1YAU - chains C and T of the 21 polymer chains in the assembly; structure by X-ray diffraction, 2.40 A resolution.

== Chain C ==
Molecule: Proteasome alpha subunit
Organism: Thermoplasma acidophilum
Notes: EC 3.4.25.1
Reference sequence: P25156 (PSMA_THEAC); numbering as in UniProt (aligned over 1-233)
Chain sequence (233 residues; numbered 1 to 233; the number before each row is that of its first residue):
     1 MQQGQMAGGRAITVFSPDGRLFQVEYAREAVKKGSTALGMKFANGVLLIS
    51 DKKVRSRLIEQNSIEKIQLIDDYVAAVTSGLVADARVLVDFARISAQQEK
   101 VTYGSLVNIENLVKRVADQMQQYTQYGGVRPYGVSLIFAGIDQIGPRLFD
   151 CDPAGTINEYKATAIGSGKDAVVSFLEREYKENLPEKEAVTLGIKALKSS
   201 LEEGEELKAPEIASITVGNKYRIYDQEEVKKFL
Not modelled in the structure: 1-11
Differences from the reference sequence: engineered mutation Gly8 (Tyr in P25156), Gly9 (Asp in P25156)
Curated features (UniProtKB/Swiss-Prot):
  - mutagenesis: Met1 to Ile12 (Markedly increases peptidolytic activity. Designated open-gate mutant), Lys66 (K66A: Prevents PAN to associate with the proteasome and stimulate gate opening), Leu81 (L81A/E/G: Prevents PAN to stimulate gate opening), Val82 (V82A: No effect on PAN's ability to stimulate gate opening; V82D/G: Prevents PAN to stimulate gate opening)

== Chain T ==
Molecule: proteasome activator protein PA26
Organism: Trypanosoma brucei
Chain sequence (237 residues; each row starts with the number of its first residue; numbers below 1 keep their minus sign (Met-5 is residue -5)):
    -5 MHHHHHHPPKRAALIQNLRDSYTETSSFAVIEEWAAGTLQEIEGIAKAAA
    45 EAHGVIRNSTYGRAQAEKSPEQLLGVLQRYQDLCHNVYCQAETIRTVIAI
    95 RIPEHKEEDNLGVAVQHAVLKIIDELEIKTLGSGEKSGSGGAPTPIGMYA
   145 LREYLSARSTVEDKLLGSVDAESGKTKGGSQSPSLLLELRQIDADFMLKV
   195 ELATTHLSTMVRAVINAYLLNWKKLIQPRTGSDHMVS
Not modelled in the structure: -5 to 3, 162-171
Differences from the reference sequence: initiating methionine (-5); expression tag (-4 to 1); variant Val49 (Thr in 5757773)

== Chain C / chain T interface ==
Pairs across the interface (14; chain C residue first):
  Ser16(C) with Glu102(T), hydrogen bond
  Pro17(C) with Glu102(T)
  Asp18(C) with Lys100(T), salt bridge; Glu102(T), hydrogen bond (backbone-side chain)
  Arg20(C) with Glu102(T); Asp103(T), salt bridge
  Leu21(C) with Met229(T), hydrophobic
  Phe22(C) with Glu102(T); Asp103(T)
  Val24(C) with Met229(T), hydrophobic
  Arg28(C) with Met229(T), hydrogen bond
  Ala154(C) with Met229(T), hydrophobic
  Thr156(C) with His228(T); Met229(T)

== Summary ==
10 residues of chain C and 5 residues of chain T are in contact, with 3 hydrogen bonds and 2 salt bridges.
Polar pairs include Asp18(C)-Lys100(T), Arg20(C)-Asp103(T) and Ser16(C)-Glu102(T). Curated annotation
(UniProt) lists 13 mutagenesis sites on chain C.
Chain C is Proteasome alpha subunit (Thermoplasma acidophilum) and chain T is proteasome activator protein
PA26 (Trypanosoma brucei); the structure, Structure of Archeabacterial 20S proteasome- PA26 complex, was
determined by X-ray diffraction together with 1Z7Q, 1YA7 and 1YAR from the same study.
